6OHM - chain A; structure by X-ray diffraction, 1.90 A resolution.

== Chain A ==
Protein: Phospholipase D2
Organism: Homo sapiens
Notes: EC 3.1.4.4
UniProt: O14939 (PLD2_HUMAN); numbering as in UniProt (aligned over 294-933)
Sequence (640 residues; row label = number of the first residue in the row):
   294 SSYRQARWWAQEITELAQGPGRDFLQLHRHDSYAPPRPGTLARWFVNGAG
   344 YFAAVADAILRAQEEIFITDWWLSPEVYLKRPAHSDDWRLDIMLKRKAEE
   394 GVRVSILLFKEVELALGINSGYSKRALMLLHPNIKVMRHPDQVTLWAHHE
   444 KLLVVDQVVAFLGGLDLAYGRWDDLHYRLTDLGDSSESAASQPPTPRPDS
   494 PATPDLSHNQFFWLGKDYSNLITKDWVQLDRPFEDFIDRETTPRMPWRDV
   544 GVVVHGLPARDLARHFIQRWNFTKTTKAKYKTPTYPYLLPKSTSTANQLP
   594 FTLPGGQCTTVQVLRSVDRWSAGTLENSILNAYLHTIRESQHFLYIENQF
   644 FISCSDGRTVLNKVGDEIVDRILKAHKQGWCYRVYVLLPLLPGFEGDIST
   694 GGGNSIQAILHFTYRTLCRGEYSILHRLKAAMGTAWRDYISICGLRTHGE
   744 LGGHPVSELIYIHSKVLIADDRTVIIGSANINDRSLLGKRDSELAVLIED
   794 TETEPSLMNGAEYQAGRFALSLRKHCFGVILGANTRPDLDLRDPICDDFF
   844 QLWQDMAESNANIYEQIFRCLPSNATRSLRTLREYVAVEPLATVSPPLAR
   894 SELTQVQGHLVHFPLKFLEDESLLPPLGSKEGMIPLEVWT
Disordered / not traced: 294-315, 407-408, 477-496, 586-596, 826-829, 918-924
Bound ions: tungstate(VI)ion W near His442 (its only coordinating residue here)
Residues lining bound ligands: tungstate(VI)ion (WO4): Trp364, His442, Lys444, Asp459, Gln642, His756, Lys758, Ser771, Asn773

== Summary ==
Bound to chain A: tungstate(VI)ion.
Chain A is Phospholipase D2 (Homo sapiens); the structure, Structure of tungstate bound human Phospholipase D2
catalytic domain, was determined by X-ray diffraction together with 6OHO, 6OHP, 6OHQ, 6OHR and 6OHS from the
same study.
